PDB entry 6R9H | X-ray diffraction, 2.00 A resolution | chains A and C

Chain A (and C):
Molecule: Syntenin-1
Organism: Homo sapiens
Notes: chain C of this document is another copy of the same molecule, construct and numbering; everything in this record applies to it too
UniProtKB: O00560 (SDCB1_HUMAN); numbering as in UniProt (aligned over 113-273)
Amino-acid sequence (166 residues; row label = number of the first residue in the row):
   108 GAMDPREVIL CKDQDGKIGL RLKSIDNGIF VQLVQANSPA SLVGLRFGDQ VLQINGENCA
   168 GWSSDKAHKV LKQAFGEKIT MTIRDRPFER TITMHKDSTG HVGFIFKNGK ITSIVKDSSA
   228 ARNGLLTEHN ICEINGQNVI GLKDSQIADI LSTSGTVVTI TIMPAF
Not modelled in the structure: 108-110, 273 (chain C: 108-109)
Sequence notes: expression tag (108-112)
Ligand contacts: JVK ((2S)-2-[2-(4-chlorophenyl)sulfanylethanoylamino]-3-methyl-butanoic acid): Gly-207, His-208, Val-209, Gly-210, Phe-211, Ile-212, Phe-213, Asp-251, Ser-252, Ala-255, Leu-258
Curated features (UniProtKB/Swiss-Prot):
  - binding site (a 1,2-diacyl-sn-glycero-3-phospho-(1D-myo-inositol-4,5-bisphosphate)): Asn-215, Lys-250, Asp-251
What the authors report for this chain:
  - binding site for JVK: Val-209, Gly-210, Phe-211, Phe-213

Interface between chain A and chain C:
Residue-residue contacts (47; chain A residue first):
  Ile-132(A) with Leu-233(C)
  Asp-133(A) with Leu-233(C); Thr-234(C), hydrogen bond (backbone-backbone); Glu-235(C); His-236(C), salt bridge
  Asn-134(A) with Thr-234(C), hydrogen bond
  Gly-135(A) with Leu-233(C)
  Phe-137(A) with Leu-233(C), hydrophobic
  Gln-157(A) with Gly-231(C); Leu-233(C)
  Leu-159(A) with Arg-229(C); Asn-230(C); Gly-231(C)
  Gln-160(A) with Arg-229(C), hydrogen bond (side chain-backbone)
  Asn-165(A) with Ala-228(C); Arg-229(C)
  Ala-167(A) with Ala-228(C), hydrophobic
  Arg-191(A) with Ile-199(C); Asn-230(C), hydrogen bond (side chain-backbone); Gly-231(C)
  Pro-194(A) with Arg-197(C)
  Phe-195(A) with Arg-197(C); Leu-233(C), hydrophobic; His-236(C); Pro-271(C), hydrophobic
  Arg-197(A) with Phe-195(C)
  Thr-198(A) with Met-110(C)
  Ile-199(A) with Met-110(C), hydrophobic; Arg-191(C)
  Asp-224(A) with Asn-165(C)
  Ala-228(A) with Asn-165(C); Ala-167(C), hydrophobic
  Arg-229(A) with Gln-160(C), hydrogen bond (backbone-side chain); Asn-165(C)
  Asn-230(A) with Arg-191(C), hydrogen bond (backbone-side chain)
  Gly-231(A) with Gln-157(C), hydrogen bond (backbone-side chain); Leu-159(C); Arg-191(C)
  Leu-233(A) with Asp-133(C); Gly-135(C); Phe-137(C), hydrophobic; Gln-157(C); Phe-195(C), hydrophobic
  Thr-234(A) with Asp-133(C), hydrogen bond (backbone-backbone); Asn-134(C), hydrogen bond
  Glu-235(A) with Asp-133(C)
  His-236(A) with Asp-133(C), salt bridge
Other interface residues (no listed pair), chain A (27 interface residues in all): Ile-221, Lys-223
Other interface residues (no listed pair), chain C (26 interface residues in all): Ile-132, Gly-168, Asp-224

Summary:
27 residues of chain A and 26 residues of chain C are in contact, with 9 hydrogen bonds and 2 salt bridges.
Among the polar pairs are Asp-133(A)/His-236(C), Asn-134(A)/Thr-234(C) and Gln-160(A)/Arg-229(C). Ligands of
chain A: compound JVK. The paper reports a binding site for JVK at Val-209(A), Gly-210(A) and Phe-211(A) among
others.
Both chains are Syntenin-1 (Homo sapiens). Entry 6R9H (Crystal structure of the PDZ tandem of syntenin in
complex with fragment C58) was determined by X-ray diffraction, deposited together with 6RLC.
